Entry 2E75 (X-ray diffraction, 3.55 A resolution); this record covers chains C and E of the 8 polymer chains in the assembly.

== Chain C ==
Protein: Apocytochrome f
Organism: Mastigocladus laminosus
UniProt: P83793 (CYF_MASLA); numbering as in UniProt (aligned over 1-289)
Sequence (289 residues; each row starts with the number of its first residue):
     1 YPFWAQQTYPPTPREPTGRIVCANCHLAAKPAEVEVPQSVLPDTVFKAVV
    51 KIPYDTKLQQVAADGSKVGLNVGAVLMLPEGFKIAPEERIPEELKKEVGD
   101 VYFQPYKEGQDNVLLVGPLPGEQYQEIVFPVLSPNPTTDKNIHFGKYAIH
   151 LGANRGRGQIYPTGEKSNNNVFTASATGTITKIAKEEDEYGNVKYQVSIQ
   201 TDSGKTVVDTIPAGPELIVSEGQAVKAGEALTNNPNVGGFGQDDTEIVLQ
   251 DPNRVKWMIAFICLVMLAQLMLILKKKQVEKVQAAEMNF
Disordered / not traced: 289
Ion coordination: heme Fe: Tyr1, His26; Cd2+ site 1: His143 (shared with 1 residue of chain A); Cd2+ site 2: Lys146 (shared with 1 residue of chain B; 1 residue of chain G)
Ligand contacts: heme (HEM): Tyr1, Pro2, Trp4, Ala5, Thr8, Tyr9, Cys22, Cys25, His26, Gln60, Leu70, Asn71, Val72, Gly73, Ala74, Val75, Pro118, Asn154, Gly156, Arg157, Gly158, Gln159, Ile160, Tyr161, Pro162

== Chain E ==
Protein: Cytochrome b6-f complex subunit 6
Organism: Mastigocladus laminosus
UniProt: P83795 (PETL_MASLA); residue numbers follow UniProt; this construct covers 1-32
Sequence (32 residues; numbered 1 to 32; the number before each row is that of its first residue):
     1 MILGAVFYIVFIALFFGIAVGIIFAIKSIKLI
Ligand contacts: dioleoyl-phosphatidylcholine (OPC; (7R,17E)-4-hydroxy-N,N,N,7-tetramethyl-7-[(8E)-octadec-8-enoyloxy]-10-oxo-3,5,9-trioxa-4-phosphaheptacos-17-en-1-aminium 4-oxide): Gly4, Ala5, Tyr8, Ile9

== Interface between chain C and chain E ==
Residue-residue contacts (9):
  Cys263(C) - Phe11(E)  hydrophobic
  Met266(C) - Phe11(E)  hydrophobic
  Met266(C) - Phe15(E)  hydrophobic
  Leu267(C) - Phe15(E)  hydrophobic
  Leu270(C) - Ala19(E)  hydrophobic
  Leu274(C) - Ile22(E)  hydrophobic
  Gln278(C) - Leu31(E)
  Gln278(C) - Ile32(E)
  Lys281(C) - Ile32(E)
Other interface residues (no listed pair), chain C (9 interface residues in all): Met271, Lys277
Other interface residues (no listed pair), chain E (7 interface residues in all): Ile18

== Summary ==
Chain C and chain E form an interface of 9 and 7 residues respectively. Dioleoyl-phosphatidylcholine is bound
between chain C and chain E. Bound to chain C: heme. The heme Fe site is built by Tyr1(C) and His26(C).
Chain C is Apocytochrome f and chain E is Cytochrome b6-f complex subunit 6, both from Mastigocladus
laminosus; the structure, Crystal Structure of the Cytochrome b6f Complex with 2-nonyl-4-hydroxyquinoline
N-oxide (NQNO) from M.laminosus, was determined by X-ray diffraction, deposited together with 2E74 and 2E76.
